8AC1 - chains C and T of the 8 polymer chains in the assembly; structure by electron microscopy, 4.06 A resolution (low resolution: residue-level contacts below are approximate; hydrogen-bond / salt-bridge calls are withheld).

[Chain C]
Molecule: DNA-directed RNA polymerase subunit beta
From: Escherichia coli K-12
Notes: EC 2.7.7.6
Reference sequence: P0A8V2 (RPOB_ECOLI); numbering as in UniProt (aligned over 1-1342)
Sequence (1342 residues; each row starts with the number of its first residue):
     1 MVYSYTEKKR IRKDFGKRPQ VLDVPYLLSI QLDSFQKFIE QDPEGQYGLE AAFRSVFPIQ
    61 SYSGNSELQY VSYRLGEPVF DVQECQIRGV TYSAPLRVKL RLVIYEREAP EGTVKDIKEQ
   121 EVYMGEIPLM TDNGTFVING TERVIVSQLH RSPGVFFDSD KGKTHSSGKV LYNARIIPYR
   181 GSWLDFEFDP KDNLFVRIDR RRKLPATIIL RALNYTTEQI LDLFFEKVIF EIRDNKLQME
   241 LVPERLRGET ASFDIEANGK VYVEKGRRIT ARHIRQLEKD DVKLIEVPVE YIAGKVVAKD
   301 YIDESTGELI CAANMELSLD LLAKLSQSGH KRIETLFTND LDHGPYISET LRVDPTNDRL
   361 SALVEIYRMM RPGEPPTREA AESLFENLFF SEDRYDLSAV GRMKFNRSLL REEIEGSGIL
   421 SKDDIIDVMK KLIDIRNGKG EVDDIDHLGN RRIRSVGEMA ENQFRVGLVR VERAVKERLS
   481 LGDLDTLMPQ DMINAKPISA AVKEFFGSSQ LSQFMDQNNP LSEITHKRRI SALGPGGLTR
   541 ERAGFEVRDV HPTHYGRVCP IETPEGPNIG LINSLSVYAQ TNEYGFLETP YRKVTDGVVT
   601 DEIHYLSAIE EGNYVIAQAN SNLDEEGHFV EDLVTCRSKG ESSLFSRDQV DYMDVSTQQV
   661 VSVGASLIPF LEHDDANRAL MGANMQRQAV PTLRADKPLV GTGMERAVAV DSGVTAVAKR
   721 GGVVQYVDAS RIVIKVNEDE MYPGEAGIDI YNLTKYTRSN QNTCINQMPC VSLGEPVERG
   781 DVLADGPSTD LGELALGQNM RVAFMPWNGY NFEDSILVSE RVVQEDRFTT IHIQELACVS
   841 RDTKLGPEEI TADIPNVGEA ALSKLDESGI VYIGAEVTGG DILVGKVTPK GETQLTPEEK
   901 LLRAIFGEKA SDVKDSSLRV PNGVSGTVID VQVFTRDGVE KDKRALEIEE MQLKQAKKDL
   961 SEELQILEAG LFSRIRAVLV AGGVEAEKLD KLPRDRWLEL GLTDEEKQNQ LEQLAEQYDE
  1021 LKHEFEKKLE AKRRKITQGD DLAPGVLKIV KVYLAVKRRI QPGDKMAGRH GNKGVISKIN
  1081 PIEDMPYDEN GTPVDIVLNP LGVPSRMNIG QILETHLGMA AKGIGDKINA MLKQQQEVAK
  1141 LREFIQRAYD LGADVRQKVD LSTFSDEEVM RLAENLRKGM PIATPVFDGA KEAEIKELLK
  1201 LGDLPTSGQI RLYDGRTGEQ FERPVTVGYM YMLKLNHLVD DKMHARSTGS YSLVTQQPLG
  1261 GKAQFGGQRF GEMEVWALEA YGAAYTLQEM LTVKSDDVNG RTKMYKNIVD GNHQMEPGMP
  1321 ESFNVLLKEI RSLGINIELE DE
Not modelled in the structure: 1, 890-911
Swiss-Prot annotation at these positions:
  - modified residue (N6-acetyllysine): Lys1022, Lys1200
  - mutagenesis: Ile561 (I561S: Resistant to antibiotics salinamide A and B), Ile569 (I569S: Resistant to antibiotics salinamide A and B), Ala665 (A665E: Resistant to antibiotics salinamide A and B), Asp675 (D675A/G: Resistant to antibiotics salinamide A and B), Asn677 (N677H/K: Resistant to antibiotics salinamide A and B), Leu680 (L680M: Resistant to antibiotics salinamide A and B), Glu813 (E813K: Disrupts the enzyme's active center)

[Chain T]
Molecule: DNA Template strand
Sequence (295 nucleotides; each row starts with the number of its first residue):
     1 GCCGTGACTA AAXXCAAAAA AGCCTTCTCG CTAATGTTGT GAAAGATTGG GACACACGCC
    61 ATCTGGTAAA CCACAGTGCG GTCGCTCCGG CAGAATTATT ATAAGCATGG TGGTGTTTCC
   121 CCGTGTCCCT CTCGATGGGC TTATGATGTA CTTAAAGTTC ATTAATGTAA AGTACCAATA
   181 GTACATTTTA TGGGTATAAA AAGCTCACTA CATCATAAGT TAGTGAACTT TAAGGAAATT
   241 TATTTTTGGT ACCGAGCTCG AATTCACTGG CCGTCGTTTT ACAACGTCGT GACTG
Not modelled in the structure: 1-3, 11-14, 24-295
Modified / non-standard residues: IGU (2'-deoxyisoguanine-5'-monophosphate) at position 13; IGU (2'-deoxyisoguanine-5'-monophosphate) at position 14

[Chain C / chain T interface]
Pairs across the interface (4):
  Ser508(C) - DA21(T)
  Gly1261(C) - DA17(T)
  Arg1269(C) - DC15(T)
  Arg1269(C) - DA16(T)
Interface residues without a listed pair, chain C (5 interface residues in all): Lys1262, Ala1263
Interface residues without a listed pair, chain T (5 interface residues in all): DA18

[In short]
The chain C/chain T interface involves 5 residues from each chain. Curated annotation (UniProt) lists 7
mutagenesis sites on chain C.
Chain C is DNA-directed RNA polymerase subunit beta (Escherichia coli K-12) and chain T is DNA Template
strand; the structure, RNA polymerase at U-rich pause bound to non-regulatory RNA - inactive, open clamp
state, was determined by electron microscopy together with 8ABY, 8ABZ, 8AC0, 8AC2, 8ACP and 8AD1 from the same
study.
